PDB entry 3CCV | X-ray diffraction, 2.90 A resolution | chains M and 0 of the 31 polymer chains in the assembly

[Chain M]
Molecule: 50S ribosomal protein L15e
From: Haloarcula marismortui
UniProt: P60618 (RL15E_HALMA); residues 0-195 here correspond to UniProt positions 1-196 (UniProt number = residue number + 1)
Chain sequence (196 residues; numbered 0 to 195; the number before each row is that of its first residue; numbering starts at 0):
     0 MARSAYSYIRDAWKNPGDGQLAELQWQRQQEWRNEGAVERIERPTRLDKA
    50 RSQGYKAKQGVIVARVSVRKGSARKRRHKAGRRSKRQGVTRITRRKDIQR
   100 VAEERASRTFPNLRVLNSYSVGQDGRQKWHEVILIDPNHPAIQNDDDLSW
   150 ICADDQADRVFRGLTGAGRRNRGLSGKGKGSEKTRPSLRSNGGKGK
Disordered / not traced: 0, 195
Bound ions: Na+ site 1: Ser-106, Phe-109, Pro-110, Leu-112; Sr2+: Asp-157 (shared with G147(0), A183(0) of chain 0); Na+ site 2: Lys-193 (shared with U391(0), U392(0), U398(0), C399(0) of chain 0)

[Chain 0]
Molecule: 23S ribosomal RNA
From: Haloarcula marismortui
Notes: engineered mutation(s): G2099A, G2616A
Sequence (2923 nucleotides; numbered 1 to 2923; the number before each row is that of its first residue):
     1 GUUGGCUACUAUGCCAGCUGGUGGAUUGCUCGGCUCAGGCGCUGAUGAAG
    51 GACGUGCCAAGCUGCGAUAAGCUGUGGGGAGCCGCACGGAGGCGAAGAAC
   101 CACAGAUUUCCGAAUGAGAAUCUCUCUAACAAUUGCUUCGCGCAAUGAGG
   151 AACCCCGAGAACUGAAACAUCUCAGUAUCGGGAGGAACAGAAAACGCAAC
   201 GUGAUGUCGUUAGUAACCGCGAGUGAACGCGAUACAGCCCAAACCGAAGC
   251 CCUCACGGGCAAUGUGGUGUCAGGGCUACCUCUCAUCAGCCGACCGUCUU
   301 CACGAAGUCUCUUGGAAUAGAGCGUGAUACAGGGUGACAACCCCGUACUG
   351 AAGACCAGUACGCUGUGCGGUAGUGCCAGAGUAGCGGGGGUUGGAUAUCC
   401 CUCGCGAAUAACGCAGGCAUCGACUGCGAAGGCUAAACACAACCUGAGAC
   451 CGAUAGUGAACAAGUAGUGUGAACGAACGCUGCAAAGUACCCUCAGAAGG
   501 GAGGCGAAAUAGAGCAUGAAAUCAGUUGGCGAUCGAGCGACAGGGCAUAC
   551 AAGGUCCCUUGACGAAUGACCGAGACGCGAGUCUCCAGUAAGACUCACGG
   601 GAAGCCGAUGUUCUGUCGUACGUUUUGAAAAACGAGCCAGGGAGUGUGUC
   651 UGUAUGGCAAGUCUAACCGGAGUAUCCGGGGAGGCACAGGGAAACCGACA
   701 UGGCCGCAGGGCUUUGCCCGAGGGCCGCCGUCUUCAAGGGCGGGGAGCCA
   751 UGUGGACACGACCCGAAUCCGGACGAUCUACGCAUGGACAAGAUGAAGCG
   801 UGCCGAAAGGCACGUGGAAGUCUGUUAGAGUUGGUGUCCUACAAUACCCU
   851 CUCGUGAUCUAUGUGUAGGGGUGAAAGGCCCAUCGAGUCCGGCAACAGCU
   901 GGUUCCAAUCGAAACAUGUCGAAGCAUGACCUCCGCCGAGGUAGUCUGUG
   951 AGGUAGAGCGACCGAUUGGUGUGUCCGCCUCCGAGAGGAGUCGGCACACC
  1001 UGUCAAACUCCAAACUUACAGACGCUGUUUGACGCGGGGAUUCCGGUGCG
  1051 CGGGGUAAGCCUGUGUACCAGGAGGGGAACAACCCAGAGAUAGGUUAAGG
  1101 UCCCCAAGUGUGGAUUAAGUGUAAUCCUCUGAAGGUGGUCUCGAGCCCUA
  1151 GACAGCCGGGAGGUGAGCUUAGAAGCAGCUACCCUCUAAGAAAAGCGUAA
  1201 CAGCUUACCGGCCGAGGUUUGAGGCGCCCAAAAUGAUCGGGACUCAAAUC
  1251 CACCACCGAGACCUGUCCGUACCACUCAUACUGGUAAUCGAGUAGAUUGG
  1301 CGCUCUAAUUGGAUGGAAGCAGGGGCGAGAGCUCCUGUGGACCGAUUAGU
  1351 GACGAAAAUCCUGGCCAUAGUAGCAGCGAUAGUCGGGUGAGAACCCCGAC
  1401 GGCCUAAUGGAUAAGGGUUCCUCAGCACUGCUGAUCAGCUGAGGGUUAGC
  1451 CGGUCCUAAGUCUCACCGCAACUCGACUGAGACGAAAUGGGAAACAGGUU
  1501 AAUAUUCCUGUGCCAUCAUGCAGUGAAAGUUGACGCCCUGGGGUCGAUCA
  1551 CGCCGGGCAUUCGCCCGGUCGAACCGUCCAACUCCGUGGAAGCCGUAAUG
  1601 GCAGGAAGCGGACGAACGGCGGCAUAGGGAAACGUGAUUCAACCUGGGGC
  1651 CCAUGAAAAGACGAGCAUGAUGUCCGUACCGAGAACCGACACAGGUGUCC
  1701 AUGGCGGCGAAAGCCAAGGCCUGUCGGGAGCAACCAACGUUAGGGAAUUC
  1751 GGCAAGUUAGUCCCGUACCUUCGGAAGAAGGGAUGCCUGCUCCGGAACGG
  1801 AGCAGGUCGCAGUGACUCGGAAGCUCGGACUGUCUAGUAACAACAUAGGU
  1851 GACCGCAAAUCCGCAAGGACUCGUACGGUCACUGAAUCCUGCCCAGUGCA
  1901 GGUAUCUGAACACCUCGUACAAGAGGACGAAGGACCUGUCAACGGCGGGG
  1951 GUAACUAUGACCCUCUUAAGGUAGCGUAGUACCUUGCCGCAUCAGUAGCG
  2001 GCUUGCAUGAAUGGAUUAACCAGAGCUUCACUGUCCCAACGUUGGGCCCG
  2051 GUGAACUGUACAUUCCAGUGCGGAGUCUGGAGACACCCAGGGGGAAGCAA
  2101 AGACCCUAUGGAGCUUUACUGCAGGCUGUCGCUGAGACGUGGUCGCCGAU
  2151 GUGCAGCAUAGGUAGGAGUCGUUACAGAGGUACCCGCGCUAGCGGGCCAC
  2201 CCAGACAACAGUGAAAUACUACCCGUCGGUGACUGCGACUCUCACUCCGG
  2251 GAGGAGGACACCGAUAGCCGGGCAGUUUGACUGGGGCGGUACGCGCUCGA
  2301 AAAGAUAUCGAGCGCGCCCUAUGGUCAUCUCAGCCGGGACAGAGACCCGG
  2351 CGAAGAGUGCAAGAGCAAAAGAUGACUUGACAGUGUUCUUCCCAACGAGG
  2401 AACGCUGACGCGAAAGCGUGGUCUAGCGAACCAAUUAGCCUGCUUGAUGC
  2451 GGGCAAUUGAUGACAGAAAAGCUACCCUAGGGAUAACAGAGUCGUCACUC
  2501 GCAAGAGCACAUAUCGACCGAGUGGCUUGCUACCUCGAUGUCGGUUCCCU
  2551 CCAUCCUGCCCGUGCAGAAGCGGGCAAGGGUGAGGUUGUUCGCCUAUUAA
  2601 AGGAGGUCGUGAGCUAGGUUUAGACCGUCGUGAGACAGGUCGGCUGCUAU
  2651 CUACUGGGUGUGUAAUGGUGUCUGACAAGAACGACCGUAUAGUACGAGAG
  2701 GAACUACGGUUGGUGGCCACUGGUGUACCGGUUGUUCGAGAGAGCACGUG
  2751 CCGGGUAGCCACGCCACACGGGGUAAGAGCUGAACGCAUCUAAGCUCGAA
  2801 ACCCACUUGGAAAAGAGACACCGCCGAGGUCCCGCGUACAAGACGCGGUC
  2851 GAUAGACUCGGGGUGUGCGCGUCGAGGUAACGAGACGUUAAGCCCACGAG
  2901 CACUAACAGACCAAAGCCAUCAU
Disordered / not traced: 1-9, 126-127, 715, 971-998, 1560, 1952-1963, 2137-2236, 2339-2343, 2665-2666, 2915-2923
Modified / non-standard residues: 1MA (6-hydro-1-methyladenosine-5'-monophosphate) at position 628, OMU (o2'-methyluridine 5'-monophosphate) at position 2587, OMG (o2'-methylguanosine-5'-monophosphate) at position 2588, UR3 (3-methyluridine-5'-monophoshate) at position 2619, PSU (pseudouridine-5'-monophosphate) at position 2621
Bound ions: Na+ site 1 near U12 (its only coordinating residue here); Mg2+ site 1 near G28 (its only coordinating residue here); Na+ site 2: C40, G41, C443; Na+ site 3: G56, G61; Sr2+ site 1: A86 (shared with 1 residue of chain T); Na+ site 4 near U108 (its only coordinating residue here); Mg2+ site 2 near U115 (its only coordinating residue here); Na+ site 5: C130, U146; Na+ site 6: C141, G142; Sr2+ site 2: G147, A183 (shared with Asp-157(M) of chain M); Mg2+ site 3: C162, U2276; K+ site 1: C162, U163, U172; 53 more Na+ sites not listed; 68 more Mg2+ sites not listed; 58 more Sr2+ sites not listed; 1 more K+ sites not listed

[How chain M and chain 0 interact]
Contacting residue pairs (279; chain M residue first):
  Ala-1(M) / A243(0)  hydrogen bond to the phosphate
  Ala-1(M) / C244(0)  hydrogen bond to the phosphate
  Ala-1(M) / C376(0)  hydrogen bond to the sugar
  Ala-1(M) / C377(0)  sugar contact
  Arg-2(M) / C377(0)  phosphate contact
  Ser-3(M) / A242(0)  phosphate contact
  Ser-3(M) / A243(0)  phosphate contact
  Tyr-5(M) / A242(0)  phosphate contact
  Tyr-5(M) / G264(0)  hydrogen bond to the phosphate
  Arg-9(M) / A378(0)  salt bridge to the phosphate
  Arg-9(M) / A380(0)  phosphate contact
  Trp-12(M) / A380(0)  sugar contact
  Lys-13(M) / A380(0)  base contact
  Lys-13(M) / G381(0)  base contact
  Lys-13(M) / U409(0)  hydrogen bond to the base
  Asn-14(M) / G381(0)  base contact
  Asn-14(M) / A407(0)  phosphate contact
  Pro-15(M) / G381(0)  base contact
  Trp-25(M) / U2133(0)  phosphate contact
  Trp-25(M) / C2243(0)  base contact
  Trp-25(M) / A2244(0)  hydrogen bond to the sugar
  Gln-29(M) / A2244(0)  sugar contact
  Gln-29(M) / C2245(0)  phosphate contact
  Arg-32(M) / A2244(0)  hydrogen bond to the phosphate
  Arg-32(M) / C2245(0)  salt bridge to the phosphate
  Gly-35(M) / C1467(0)  phosphate contact
  Ala-36(M) / C1467(0)  hydrogen bond to the phosphate
  Ala-36(M) / G1468(0)  phosphate contact
  Arg-39(M) / G135(0)  salt bridge to the phosphate
  Arg-39(M) / C136(0)  salt bridge to the phosphate
  Arg-42(M) / A261(0)  salt bridge to the phosphate
  Arg-42(M) / A262(0)  salt bridge to the phosphate
  Arg-42(M) / U263(0)  hydrogen bond to the sugar
  Arg-45(M) / G381(0)  salt bridge to the phosphate
  Leu-46(M) / U263(0)  phosphate contact
  Leu-46(M) / G264(0)  phosphate contact
  Lys-48(M) / G379(0)  phosphate contact
  Lys-48(M) / A380(0)  salt bridge to the phosphate
  Lys-48(M) / G381(0)  salt bridge to the phosphate
  Lys-48(M) / G431(0)  salt bridge to the phosphate
  Arg-50(M) / A241(0)  sugar contact
  Arg-50(M) / A242(0)  salt bridge to the phosphate
  Arg-50(M) / G264(0)  salt bridge to the phosphate
  Arg-50(M) / U265(0)  salt bridge to the phosphate
  Ser-51(M) / A241(0)  sugar contact
  Ser-51(M) / G379(0)  hydrogen bond to the base
  Ser-51(M) / G431(0)  sugar contact
  Gln-52(M) / G431(0)  hydrogen bond to the sugar
  Lys-55(M) / U265(0)  phosphate contact
  Lys-55(M) / G266(0)  salt bridge to the phosphate
  Ala-56(M) / A261(0)  sugar contact
  Ala-56(M) / G264(0)  sugar contact
  Ala-56(M) / U265(0)  hydrogen bond to the phosphate
  Lys-57(M) / C250(0)  sugar contact
  Lys-57(M) / G266(0)  salt bridge to the phosphate
  Gln-58(M) / C136(0)  phosphate contact
  Gln-58(M) / U137(0)  phosphate contact
  Gln-58(M) / C250(0)  base contact
  Gln-58(M) / C251(0)  sugar contact
  Gln-58(M) / G259(0)  base contact
  Gln-58(M) / C260(0)  sugar contact
  Ile-61(M) / G135(0)  phosphate contact
  Arg-68(M) / C1469(0)  salt bridge to the phosphate
  Arg-68(M) / A1470(0)  salt bridge to the phosphate
  Lys-69(M) / C403(0)  phosphate contact
  Lys-69(M) / G404(0)  salt bridge to the phosphate
  Lys-69(M) / G2263(0)  sugar contact
  Gly-70(M) / U402(0)  phosphate contact
  Gly-70(M) / C403(0)  hydrogen bond to the phosphate
  Gly-70(M) / G2263(0)  phosphate contact
  Gly-70(M) / A2264(0)  phosphate contact
  Ser-71(M) / U402(0)  sugar contact
  Ser-71(M) / G2263(0)  phosphate contact
  Ser-71(M) / A2264(0)  hydrogen bond to the phosphate
  Ala-72(M) / A1470(0)  phosphate contact
  Arg-73(M) / C1469(0)  salt bridge to the phosphate
  Arg-73(M) / A1470(0)  hydrogen bond to the phosphate
  Arg-73(M) / C1864(0)  sugar contact
  Arg-73(M) / A1865(0)  sugar contact
  Arg-73(M) / G2263(0)  sugar contact
  Lys-74(M) / G159(0)  salt bridge to the phosphate
  Lys-74(M) / C1864(0)  sugar contact
  Arg-75(M) / G1863(0)  hydrogen bond to the phosphate
  Arg-75(M) / C1864(0)  salt bridge to the phosphate
  Arg-76(M) / G2121(0)  base contact
  Arg-76(M) / C2122(0)  hydrogen bond to the base
  Arg-76(M) / A2123(0)  sugar contact
  Arg-76(M) / G2272(0)  base contact
  Arg-76(M) / C2273(0)  hydrogen bond to the sugar
  His-77(M) / A2274(0)  hydrogen bond to the sugar
  Lys-78(M) / G869(0)  sugar contact
  Lys-78(M) / G870(0)  salt bridge to the phosphate
  Ala-79(M) / C770(0)  phosphate contact
  Ala-79(M) / G771(0)  phosphate contact
  Gly-80(M) / A161(0)  sugar contact
  Gly-80(M) / C770(0)  hydrogen bond to the phosphate
  Gly-80(M) / A2274(0)  phosphate contact
  Gly-80(M) / G2275(0)  phosphate contact
  Arg-81(M) / A160(0)  hydrogen bond to the sugar
  Arg-81(M) / A161(0)  phosphate contact
  Arg-81(M) / C770(0)  hydrogen bond to the phosphate
  Arg-81(M) / G771(0)  salt bridge to the phosphate
  Arg-81(M) / A2274(0)  hydrogen bond to the sugar
  Arg-81(M) / G2275(0)  sugar contact
  Arg-82(M) / A161(0)  salt bridge to the phosphate
  Arg-82(M) / U170(0)  salt bridge to the phosphate
  Arg-82(M) / C171(0)  salt bridge to the phosphate
  Arg-82(M) / U172(0)  hydrogen bond to the base
  Ser-83(M) / A169(0)  phosphate contact
  Ser-83(M) / U170(0)  hydrogen bond to the phosphate
  Ser-83(M) / G2121(0)  sugar contact
  Lys-84(M) / U170(0)  hydrogen bond to the phosphate
  Lys-84(M) / C171(0)  phosphate contact
  Lys-84(M) / G390(0)  salt bridge to the phosphate
  Lys-84(M) / U391(0)  salt bridge to the phosphate
  Arg-85(M) / A160(0)  salt bridge to the phosphate
  Arg-85(M) / A161(0)  phosphate contact
  Arg-85(M) / A174(0)  base contact
  Arg-85(M) / U391(0)  salt bridge to the phosphate
  Gln-86(M) / G2121(0)  hydrogen bond to the base
  Gln-86(M) / C2122(0)  hydrogen bond to the sugar
  Gln-86(M) / A2274(0)  hydrogen bond to the base
  Gln-86(M) / G2275(0)  sugar contact
  Gly-87(M) / C2122(0)  phosphate contact
  Gly-87(M) / A2123(0)  phosphate contact
  Val-88(M) / C2122(0)  phosphate contact
  Val-88(M) / A2123(0)  hydrogen bond to the phosphate
  Thr-89(M) / A2123(0)  hydrogen bond to the phosphate
  Thr-89(M) / G2124(0)  phosphate contact
  Arg-90(M) / G388(0)  hydrogen bond to the sugar
  Arg-90(M) / G389(0)  salt bridge to the phosphate
  Arg-90(M) / A2266(0)  salt bridge to the phosphate
  Thr-92(M) / G388(0)  base contact
  Thr-92(M) / G389(0)  base contact
  Thr-92(M) / C401(0)  hydrogen bond to the base
  Thr-92(M) / U402(0)  sugar contact
  Arg-93(M) / A158(0)  hydrogen bond to the phosphate
  Arg-93(M) / G159(0)  salt bridge to the phosphate
  Arg-93(M) / C401(0)  hydrogen bond to the sugar
  Arg-93(M) / A1470(0)  salt bridge to the phosphate
  Arg-94(M) / A158(0)  salt bridge to the phosphate
  Arg-94(M) / G175(0)  hydrogen bond to the base
  Arg-94(M) / G390(0)  sugar contact
  Arg-94(M) / U391(0)  sugar contact
  Arg-94(M) / C400(0)  hydrogen bond to the sugar
  Arg-94(M) / C401(0)  sugar contact
  Lys-95(M) / G157(0)  sugar contact
  Lys-95(M) / C401(0)  phosphate contact
  Lys-95(M) / A1470(0)  hydrogen bond to the sugar
  Asp-96(M) / C401(0)  phosphate contact
  Asp-96(M) / U402(0)  phosphate contact
  Ile-97(M) / U402(0)  hydrogen bond to the phosphate
  Ile-97(M) / C403(0)  phosphate contact
  Arg-99(M) / C156(0)  hydrogen bond to the phosphate
  Arg-99(M) / G157(0)  salt bridge to the phosphate
  Val-100(M) / A1470(0)  phosphate contact
  Val-100(M) / A1471(0)  phosphate contact
  Arg-104(M) / C1469(0)  salt bridge to the phosphate
  Arg-104(M) / A1471(0)  salt bridge to the phosphate
  Arg-107(M) / G181(0)  hydrogen bond to the sugar
  Arg-107(M) / A1471(0)  phosphate contact
  Arg-107(M) / C1472(0)  salt bridge to the phosphate
  Thr-108(M) / U133(0)  hydrogen bond to the sugar
  Thr-108(M) / U134(0)  phosphate contact
  Phe-109(M) / U134(0)  phosphate contact
  Phe-109(M) / G135(0)  phosphate contact
  Pro-110(M) / U133(0)  base contact
  Pro-110(M) / U146(0)  sugar contact
  Asn-111(M) / U134(0)  hydrogen bond to the sugar
  Asn-111(M) / G135(0)  hydrogen bond to the sugar
  Asn-111(M) / A145(0)  sugar contact
  Leu-112(M) / U134(0)  sugar contact
  Leu-112(M) / G135(0)  sugar contact
  Asn-116(M) / G431(0)  hydrogen bond to the phosphate
  Asn-116(M) / G432(0)  phosphate contact
  Gln-122(M) / G404(0)  hydrogen bond to the phosphate
  Asp-123(M) / C2132(0)  sugar contact
  Gly-124(M) / G2131(0)  hydrogen bond to the base
  Gly-124(M) / C2132(0)  hydrogen bond to the sugar
  Gly-124(M) / C2262(0)  base contact
  Arg-125(M) / C2262(0)  sugar contact
  Lys-127(M) / C403(0)  salt bridge to the phosphate
  Asp-135(M) / G135(0)  hydrogen bond to the sugar
  Asn-137(M) / A144(0)  sugar contact
  Asn-137(M) / A145(0)  hydrogen bond to the sugar
  His-138(M) / C136(0)  hydrogen bond to the sugar
  His-138(M) / C251(0)  sugar contact
  Pro-139(M) / C251(0)  phosphate contact
  Pro-139(M) / C252(0)  phosphate contact
  Ala-140(M) / C251(0)  sugar contact
  Asn-143(M) / C251(0)  hydrogen bond to the phosphate
  Asp-146(M) / C239(0)  hydrogen bond to the sugar
  Asp-146(M) / C240(0)  phosphate contact
  Trp-149(M) / G432(0)  hydrogen bond to the sugar
  Trp-149(M) / C433(0)  sugar contact
  Asp-153(M) / A183(0)  phosphate contact
  Asp-154(M) / A183(0)  sugar contact
  Asp-154(M) / C188(0)  phosphate contact
  Asp-154(M) / U434(0)  phosphate contact
  Gln-155(M) / U434(0)  hydrogen bond to the phosphate
  Ala-156(M) / A183(0)  sugar contact
  Asp-157(M) / G182(0)  phosphate contact
  Asp-157(M) / A183(0)  sugar contact
  Arg-158(M) / C433(0)  salt bridge to the phosphate
  Phe-160(M) / C156(0)  sugar contact
  Phe-160(M) / G181(0)  hydrogen bond to the base
  Phe-160(M) / G182(0)  sugar contact
  Arg-161(M) / C155(0)  hydrogen bond to the sugar
  Arg-161(M) / C156(0)  sugar contact
  Arg-161(M) / G182(0)  sugar contact
  Arg-161(M) / A183(0)  hydrogen bond to the sugar
  Arg-161(M) / A187(0)  phosphate contact
  Arg-161(M) / C188(0)  salt bridge to the phosphate
  Leu-163(M) / C188(0)  phosphate contact
  Leu-163(M) / A189(0)  phosphate contact
  Gly-165(M) / G432(0)  hydrogen bond to the phosphate
  Arg-168(M) / A189(0)  salt bridge to the phosphate
  Arg-168(M) / C433(0)  salt bridge to the phosphate
  Arg-169(M) / C400(0)  phosphate contact
  Asn-170(M) / G157(0)  phosphate contact
  Asn-170(M) / C400(0)  phosphate contact
  Asn-170(M) / C401(0)  phosphate contact
  Arg-171(M) / C155(0)  hydrogen bond to the phosphate
  Arg-171(M) / C156(0)  salt bridge to the phosphate
  Arg-171(M) / C188(0)  hydrogen bond to the phosphate
  Arg-171(M) / A189(0)  salt bridge to the phosphate
  Gly-172(M) / C399(0)  phosphate contact
  Gly-172(M) / C400(0)  phosphate contact
  Leu-173(M) / A189(0)  sugar contact
  Leu-173(M) / G190(0)  phosphate contact
  Ser-174(M) / A193(0)  phosphate contact
  Lys-176(M) / G190(0)  hydrogen bond to the phosphate
  Lys-176(M) / A191(0)  salt bridge to the phosphate
  Lys-176(M) / A192(0)  base contact
  Lys-176(M) / A193(0)  phosphate contact
  Lys-176(M) / A194(0)  sugar contact
  Lys-176(M) / A204(0)  hydrogen bond to the sugar
  Gly-177(M) / A194(0)  phosphate contact
  Gly-177(M) / C195(0)  phosphate contact
  Lys-178(M) / C195(0)  hydrogen bond to the phosphate
  Lys-178(M) / G394(0)  base contact
  Lys-178(M) / C399(0)  phosphate contact
  Lys-178(M) / G416(0)  salt bridge to the phosphate
  Lys-178(M) / G417(0)  hydrogen bond to the phosphate
  Gly-179(M) / G394(0)  base contact
  Gly-179(M) / U398(0)  hydrogen bond to the sugar
  Gly-179(M) / C399(0)  sugar contact
  Glu-181(M) / A226(0)  sugar contact
  Glu-181(M) / A227(0)  sugar contact
  Glu-181(M) / G393(0)  base contact
  Glu-181(M) / G394(0)  hydrogen bond to the base
  Lys-182(M) / A226(0)  hydrogen bond to the sugar
  Lys-182(M) / U392(0)  sugar contact
  Lys-182(M) / G393(0)  hydrogen bond to the base
  Lys-182(M) / G394(0)  hydrogen bond to the base
  Arg-184(M) / A189(0)  sugar contact
  Arg-184(M) / G190(0)  salt bridge to the phosphate
  Arg-184(M) / U205(0)  phosphate contact
  Arg-184(M) / G206(0)  phosphate contact
  Pro-185(M) / C188(0)  hydrogen bond to the sugar
  Pro-185(M) / A189(0)  sugar contact
  Pro-185(M) / G206(0)  phosphate contact
  Pro-185(M) / U207(0)  phosphate contact
  Ser-186(M) / C155(0)  hydrogen bond to the phosphate
  Ser-186(M) / C156(0)  phosphate contact
  Ser-186(M) / C188(0)  sugar contact
  Leu-187(M) / C156(0)  hydrogen bond to the phosphate
  Leu-187(M) / G157(0)  phosphate contact
  Arg-188(M) / C154(0)  salt bridge to the phosphate
  Arg-188(M) / C155(0)  salt bridge to the phosphate
  Arg-188(M) / C156(0)  hydrogen bond to the phosphate
  Ser-189(M) / C155(0)  phosphate contact
  Gly-191(M) / G175(0)  sugar contact
  Gly-191(M) / U176(0)  phosphate contact
  Gly-192(M) / G175(0)  base contact
  Lys-193(M) / G175(0)  phosphate contact
  Lys-193(M) / U391(0)  hydrogen bond to the sugar
  Lys-193(M) / U392(0)  sugar contact
  Gly-194(M) / C399(0)  sugar contact
Other interface residues (no listed pair), chain M (121 interface residues in all): Tyr-54, Gly-59, Ser-66, Ile-91, Ser-119, Asp-144, Asp-145, Gly-162, Thr-183
Other interface residues (no listed pair), chain 0 (123 interface residues in all): C173, G184, G225, A288, U2246, U2265

[Summary]
The interface between chain M and chain 0 involves 121 residues on one side and 123 on the other; the contacts
include 75 hydrogen bonds and 51 salt bridges. Polar contacts include Lys-13(M)/U409(0), Ser-51(M)/G379(0) and
Arg-76(M)/C2122(0).
Chain M is 50S ribosomal protein L15e and chain 0 is 23S ribosomal RNA, both from Haloarcula marismortui; the
structure, Structure of Anisomycin resistant 50S Ribosomal Subunit: 23S rRNA mutation G2616A, was determined
by X-ray diffraction (same publication as 3CC2, 3CC4, 3CC7, 3CCE, 3CCJ, 3CCL and 6 further entries).
